Entry 1B18 (X-ray diffraction, 1.80 A resolution); this record covers chains A and B.

Chain A:
Name: PROTEIN (INSULIN a chain)
Source organism: Sus scrofa
Reference sequence: P01315 (INS_PIG); residues 1-21 here correspond to UniProt positions 88-108 (UniProt number = residue number + 87)
Chain sequence (21 residues; row label = number of the first residue in the row):
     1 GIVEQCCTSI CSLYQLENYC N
Disulfides: Cys-6/Cys-11

Chain B:
Name: PROTEIN (INSULIN b chain)
Source organism: Sus scrofa
Reference sequence: P01315 (INS_PIG); residues 1-30 here correspond to UniProt positions 25-54 (UniProt number = residue number + 24)
Chain sequence (30 residues; each row starts with the number of its first residue):
     1 FVNQHLCGSH LVEALYLVCG ERGFFYTPKA

How chain A and chain B interact:
Cross-chain cystine bridges: Cys-7(A)/Cys-7(B), Cys-20(A)/Cys-19(B)
Contacting residue pairs (37):
  Gly-1(A) / Ala-30(B)
  Ile-2(A) / Leu-15(B)  hydrophobic
  Val-3(A) / Pro-28(B)  hydrophobic
  Cys-6(A) / Gln-4(B)
  Cys-6(A) / His-5(B)
  Cys-6(A) / Leu-6(B)  hydrogen bond (backbone-backbone)
  Cys-6(A) / Leu-11(B)  hydrophobic
  Cys-7(A) / His-5(B)  hydrogen bond (backbone-side chain)
  Cys-7(A) / Leu-6(B)
  Cys-7(A) / Cys-7(B)  disulfide
  Thr-8(A) / His-5(B)
  Ser-9(A) / His-5(B)  hydrogen bond (backbone-side chain)
  Ile-10(A) / Asn-3(B)
  Ile-10(A) / Gln-4(B)
  Ile-10(A) / His-5(B)
  Cys-11(A) / Val-2(B)
  Cys-11(A) / Asn-3(B)
  Cys-11(A) / Gln-4(B)  hydrogen bond (backbone-backbone)
  Ser-12(A) / Val-2(B)
  Ser-12(A) / Asn-3(B)
  Leu-13(A) / Val-2(B)
  Leu-13(A) / Val-18(B)  hydrophobic
  Leu-16(A) / Val-2(B)  hydrophobic
  Leu-16(A) / Leu-11(B)  hydrophobic
  Leu-16(A) / Leu-15(B)
  Glu-17(A) / Val-18(B)
  Glu-17(A) / Arg-22(B)  salt bridge
  Tyr-19(A) / Leu-15(B)  hydrophobic
  Tyr-19(A) / Phe-24(B)
  Tyr-19(A) / Phe-25(B)  hydrogen bond (backbone-backbone)
  Cys-20(A) / Cys-19(B)  disulfide
  Cys-20(A) / Arg-22(B)
  Cys-20(A) / Gly-23(B)
  Asn-21(A) / Arg-22(B)
  Asn-21(A) / Gly-23(B)  hydrogen bond (backbone-backbone)
  Asn-21(A) / Phe-24(B)  hydrogen bond (side chain-backbone)
  Asn-21(A) / Phe-25(B)
Other interface residues (no listed pair), chain A (17 interface residues in all): Asn-18
Other interface residues (no listed pair), chain B (19 interface residues in all): Ala-14, Tyr-26, Thr-27

In short:
17 residues of chain A face 19 of chain B across their interface, with 2 disulfide bonds, 7 hydrogen bonds and
1 salt bridge. Polar pairs include Glu-17(A)/Arg-22(B), Cys-7(A)/His-5(B) and Ser-9(A)/His-5(B).
Here chain A is PROTEIN (INSULIN a chain) and chain B is PROTEIN (INSULIN b chain), both from Sus scrofa.
Entry 1B18 (Ph affects glu B13 switching and sulfate binding in cubic insulin crystals (ph 5.53 coordinates))
was determined by X-ray diffraction (same publication as 1B17, 1B19, 1B2A, 1B2B, 1B2C, 1B2D and 3 further
entries).
